2Q21 - chain A; structure by X-ray diffraction, 2.20 A resolution.

== Chain A ==
Protein: C-H-ras P21 protein catalytic domain
From: Homo sapiens
UniProt: P01112 (RASH_HUMAN); numbering as in UniProt (aligned over 1-171)
Sequence (171 residues; row label = number of the first residue in the row):
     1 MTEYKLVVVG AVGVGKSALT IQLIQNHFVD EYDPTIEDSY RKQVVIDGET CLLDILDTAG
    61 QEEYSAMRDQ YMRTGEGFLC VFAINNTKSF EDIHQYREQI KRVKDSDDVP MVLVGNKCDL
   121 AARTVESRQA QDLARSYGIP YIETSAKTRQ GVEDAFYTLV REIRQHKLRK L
Sequence notes: engineered mutation Val12 (Gly in P01112)
Swiss-Prot annotation at these positions:
  - region: His166 to Leu171 (Hypervariable region)
  - motif: Tyr32 to Tyr40 (Effector region)
  - binding site (GTP): Gly13 to Ala18, Val29 to Thr35, Ala59, Gly60, Asn116 to Asp119, Ser145 to Lys147
  - modified residue: Met1 (N-acetylmethionine), Thr2 (N-acetylthreonine), Cys118 (S-nitrosocysteine)
  - glycosylation: Thr35 (Microbial infection: O-linked (Glc) threonine)
  - cross-link: Lys170 (Glycyl lysine isopeptide (Lys-Gly) (interchain with G-Cter in ubiquitin))
  - natural variant: Val12 (G12V: In CSTLO, bladder carcinoma and CMEMS; this construct carries the variant), Gly13 (G13C: In CSTLO; G13D: In CSTLO; G13R: In SFM), Gln22 (Q22K: In CMEMS), Glu37 (E37EE: In CSTLO), Thr58 (T58I: In CSTLO), Gln61 (Q61K: In NMTC2; Q61L: In melanoma), Glu63 (E63K: In CMEMS), Ser89 (S89C: Found in a patient with severe fetal hydrops and pleural effusion; uncertain significance), Lys117 (K117R: In CSTLO), Ala146 (A146T: In CSTLO; A146V: In CSTLO)
  - mutagenesis: Ser17 (S17N: Dominant negative. Prevents PLCE1 EGF-induced recruitment to plasma membrane. No effect on subcellular location of isoform 2), Asn26 (N26G: Loss of interaction with PLCE1; when associated with V-12), Val29 (V29A: No effect on interaction with PLCE1; when associated with V-12), Tyr32 (Y32F: Loss of interaction and recruitment to plasma membrane of PLCE1; when associated with V-12), Pro34 (P34G: No effect on interaction with PLCE1; when associated with V-12), Thr35 (T35S: Loss of interaction with PLCE1; when associated with V-12), Glu37 (E37G: No effect on interaction with PLCE1; when associated with V-12), Asp38 (D38N: No effect on interaction with PLCE1; when associated with V-12), Ser39 (S39C: No effect on interaction with PLCE1; when associated with V-12), Ala59 (A59T: Loss of GTPase activity and creation of an autophosphorylation site), Gln61 (Q61I: Moderately increased transformation of cultured cell lines; Q61R: Promotes interaction with SHOC2 and PP1C; Q61V: Strongly increased transformation of cultured cell lines), Ala83 (A83T: GTP-binding activity reduced by factor of 30), 5 further mutagenesis entries in UniProt

== Summary ==
Curated annotation (UniProt) lists 22 GTP-binding residues and 22 mutagenesis sites.
Chain A is C-H-ras P21 protein catalytic domain (Homo sapiens); the structure, Crystal structures at 2.2
angstroms resolution of the catalytic domains of normal ras protein and an ..., was determined by X-ray
diffraction, deposited together with 1Q21.
